Entry 4IHJ (X-ray diffraction, 2.00 A resolution); this record covers chains B and E of the 6 polymer chains in the assembly.

# Chain B
Protein: Tubulin beta-2B chain
Organism: Bos taurus
UniProt: Q6B856 (TBB2B_BOVIN); the author numbering skips numbers that UniProt does not, so the offset changes along the chain: 1-42 = UniProt 1-42; 45-360 = UniProt 43-358; 369-455 = UniProt 359-445
Amino-acid sequence (445 residues; each row starts with the number of its first residue; note: 10 numbers in that range are skipped by the numbering (no residue carries them; nothing is unmodelled there)):
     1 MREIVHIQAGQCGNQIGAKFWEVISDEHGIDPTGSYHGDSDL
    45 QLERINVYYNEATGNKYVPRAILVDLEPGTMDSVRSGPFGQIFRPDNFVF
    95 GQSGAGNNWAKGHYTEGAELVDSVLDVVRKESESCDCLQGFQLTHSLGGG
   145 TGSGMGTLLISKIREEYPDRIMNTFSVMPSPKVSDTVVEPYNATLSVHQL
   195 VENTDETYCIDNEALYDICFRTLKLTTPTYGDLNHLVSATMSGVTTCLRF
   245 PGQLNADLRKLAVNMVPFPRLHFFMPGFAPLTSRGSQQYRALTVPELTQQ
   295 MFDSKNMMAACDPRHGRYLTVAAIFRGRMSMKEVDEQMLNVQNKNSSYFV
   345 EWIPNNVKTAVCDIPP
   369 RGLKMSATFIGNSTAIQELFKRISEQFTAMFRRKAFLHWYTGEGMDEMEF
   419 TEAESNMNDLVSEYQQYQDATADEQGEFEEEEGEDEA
Unresolved in the structure: 278-283, 439-455
Ion coordination: Mg2+: Gln11 (together with GDP); Ca2+ near Glu113 (its only coordinating residue here)
Ligand contacts: GDP (guanosine-5'-diphosphate): Gly10, Gln11, Cys12, Gln15, Ile16, Asp69, Ala99, Asn101, Ser140, Gly142, Gly143, Gly144, Thr145, Gly146, Ser147, Val171, Pro173, Val177, Asp179, Glu183, Asn206, Leu209, Tyr224, Leu227, Asn228

# Chain E
Protein: Stathmin-4
Organism: Rattus norvegicus
UniProt: P63043 (STMN4_RAT); residues 5-145 here correspond to UniProt positions 49-189 (UniProt number = residue number + 44)
Amino-acid sequence (143 residues; numbered 3 to 145; the number before each row is that of its first residue):
     3 MADMEVIELNKCTSGQSFEVILKPPSFDGVPEFNASLPRRRDPSLEEIQK
    53 KLEAAEERRKYQEAELLKHLAEKREHEREVIQKAIEENNNFIKMAKEKLA
   103 QKMESNKENREAHLAAMLERLQEKDKHAEEVRKNKELKEEASR
Unresolved in the structure: 3-5, 29-43, 142-145
Sequence notes: cloning artifact (3-4)

# Chain B / chain E interface
Pairs across the interface - 25 pairs, chain B then chain E:
  His107(B) - Lys75(E)  hydrogen bond
  Tyr108(B) - His78(E)  hydrogen bond
  Tyr108(B) - Glu79(E)
  Tyr108(B) - Val82(E)  hydrophobic
  Tyr108(B) - Ile83(E)
  Leu152(B) - Glu79(E)
  Ser155(B) - Leu72(E)
  Ser155(B) - Lys75(E)
  Ser155(B) - Arg76(E)  hydrogen bond
  Lys156(B) - Arg76(E)
  Lys156(B) - Glu79(E)  salt bridge
  Arg158(B) - Leu68(E)
  Glu159(B) - Leu69(E)
  Glu159(B) - Leu72(E)
  Glu159(B) - Arg76(E)  salt bridge
  Pro162(B) - Glu65(E)
  Pro162(B) - Leu68(E)  hydrophobic
  Gln193(B) - Lys75(E)
  Glu411(B) - Val82(E)
  Glu411(B) - Ala86(E)
  Gly412(B) - Val82(E)
  Gly412(B) - Lys85(E)
  Gly412(B) - Ala86(E)
  Met413(B) - Val82(E)
  Glu417(B) - His78(E)  salt bridge
Other interface residues (no listed pair), chain B (16 interface residues in all): Thr109, Thr409, Gly410
Other interface residues (no listed pair), chain E (13 interface residues in all): Glu89

# In short
16 residues of chain B and 13 residues of chain E are in contact; the contacts include 3 hydrogen bonds and 3
salt bridges. Polar pairs include Lys156(B)-Glu79(E), Glu159(B)-Arg76(E) and Glu417(B)-His78(E). Ligands of
chain B: GDP.
Chain B is Tubulin beta-2B chain (Bos taurus) and chain E is Stathmin-4 (Rattus norvegicus); the structure,
Crystal structure of tubulin-stathmin-TTL-ADP complex, was determined by X-ray diffraction (same publication
as 4IIJ).
